Entry 8IHN (electron microscopy, 3.37 A resolution); this record covers chains K and M of the 7 polymer chains in the assembly.

Chain K:
Molecule: Transcriptional regulatory protein SIN3
From: Saccharomyces cerevisiae
UniProtKB: P22579 (SIN3_YEAST); residues 1-1536 here = UniProt positions 1-1536
Chain sequence (1536 residues; each row starts with the number of its first residue):
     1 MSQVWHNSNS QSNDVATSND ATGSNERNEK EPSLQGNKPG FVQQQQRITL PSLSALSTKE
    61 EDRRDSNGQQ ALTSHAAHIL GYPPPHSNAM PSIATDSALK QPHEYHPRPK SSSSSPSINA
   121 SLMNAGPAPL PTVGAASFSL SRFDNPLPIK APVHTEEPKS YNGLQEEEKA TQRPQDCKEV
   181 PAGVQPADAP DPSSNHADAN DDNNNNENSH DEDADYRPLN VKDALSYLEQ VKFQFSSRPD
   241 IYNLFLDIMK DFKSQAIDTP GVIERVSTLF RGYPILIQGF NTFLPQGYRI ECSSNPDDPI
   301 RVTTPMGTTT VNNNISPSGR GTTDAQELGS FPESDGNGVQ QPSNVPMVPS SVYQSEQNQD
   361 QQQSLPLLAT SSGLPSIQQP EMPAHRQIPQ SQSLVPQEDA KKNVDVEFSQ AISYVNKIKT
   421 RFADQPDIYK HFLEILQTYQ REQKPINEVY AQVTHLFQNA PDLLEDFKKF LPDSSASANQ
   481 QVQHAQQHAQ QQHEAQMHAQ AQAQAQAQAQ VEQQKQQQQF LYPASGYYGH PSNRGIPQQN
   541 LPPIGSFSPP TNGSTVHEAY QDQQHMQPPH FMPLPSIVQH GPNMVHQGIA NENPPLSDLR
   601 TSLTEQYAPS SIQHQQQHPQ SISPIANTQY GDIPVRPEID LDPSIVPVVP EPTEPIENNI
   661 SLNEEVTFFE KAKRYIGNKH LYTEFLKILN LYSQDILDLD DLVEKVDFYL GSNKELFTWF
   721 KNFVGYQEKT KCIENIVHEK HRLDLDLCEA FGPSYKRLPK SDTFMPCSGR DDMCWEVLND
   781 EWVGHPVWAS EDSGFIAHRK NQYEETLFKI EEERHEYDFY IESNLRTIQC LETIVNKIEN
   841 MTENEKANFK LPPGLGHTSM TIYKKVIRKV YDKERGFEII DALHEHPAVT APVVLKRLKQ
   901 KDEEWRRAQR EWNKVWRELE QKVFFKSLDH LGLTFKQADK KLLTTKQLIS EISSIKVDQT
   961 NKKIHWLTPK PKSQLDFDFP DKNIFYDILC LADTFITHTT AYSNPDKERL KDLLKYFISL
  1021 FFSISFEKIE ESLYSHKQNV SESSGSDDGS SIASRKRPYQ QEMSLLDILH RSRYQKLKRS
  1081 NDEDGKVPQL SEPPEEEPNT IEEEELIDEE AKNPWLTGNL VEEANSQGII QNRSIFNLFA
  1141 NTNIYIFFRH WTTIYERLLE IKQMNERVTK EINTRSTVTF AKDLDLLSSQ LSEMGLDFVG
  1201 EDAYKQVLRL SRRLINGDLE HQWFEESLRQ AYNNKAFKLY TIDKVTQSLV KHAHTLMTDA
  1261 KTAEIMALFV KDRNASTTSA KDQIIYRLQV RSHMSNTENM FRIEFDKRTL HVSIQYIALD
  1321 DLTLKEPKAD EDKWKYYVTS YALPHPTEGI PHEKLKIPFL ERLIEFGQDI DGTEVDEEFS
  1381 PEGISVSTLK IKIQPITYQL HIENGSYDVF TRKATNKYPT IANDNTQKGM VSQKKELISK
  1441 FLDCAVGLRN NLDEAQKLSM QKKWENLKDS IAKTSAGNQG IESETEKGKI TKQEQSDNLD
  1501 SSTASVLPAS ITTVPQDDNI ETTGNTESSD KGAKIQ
Not modelled in the structure: 1-659, 730-747, 1041-1057, 1082-1109, 1321-1536
UniProt features mapped onto this chain:
  - modified residue: Ser137 (Phosphoserine), Thr303 (Phosphothreonine), Thr304 (Phosphothreonine), Ser316 (Phosphoserine), Ser1046 (Phosphoserine)

Chain M:
Molecule: RCO1 isoform 1
From: Saccharomyces cerevisiae
UniProtKB: A0A8H4BXB0 (A0A8H4BXB0_YEASX); residue numbers follow UniProt; this construct covers 1-684
Chain sequence (684 residues; numbered 1 to 684; the number before each row is that of its first residue):
     1 MDTSKKDTTR SPSHSNSSSP SSSSLSSSSS KEKKRPKRLS SQNVNYDLKR RKIITSEGIE
    61 RSFKNEHSNL AVEDNIPEEE PKELLEKDSK GNIIKLNEPS TISEDSKVSV TGLPLNKGPS
   121 EKIKRESLWN YRKNLGGQSN NSEMTLVPSK RFTQVPKNFQ DLNRNDLKTF LTENMTEESN
   181 IRSTIGWNGD IINRTRDREP ESDRDNKKLS NIRTKIILST NATYDSKSKL FGQNSIKSTS
   241 NASEKIFRDK NNSTIDFENE DFCSACNQSG SFLCCDTCPK SFHFLCLDPP IDPNNLPKGD
   301 WHCNECKFKI FINNSMATLK KIESNFIKQN NNVKIFAKLL FNIDSHNPKQ FQLPNYIKET
   361 FPAVKTGSRG QYSDENDKIP LTDRQLFNTS YGQSITKLDS YNPDTHIDSN SGKFLICYKC
   421 NQTRLGSWSH PENSRLIMTC DYCQTPWHLD CVPRASFKNL GSKWKCPLHS PTKVYKKIHH
   481 CQEDNSVNYK VWKKQRLINK KNQLYYEPLQ KIGYQNNGNI QIIPTTSHTD YDFNQDFKIT
   541 QIDENSIKYD FFDKIYKSKM VQKRKLFQFQ ESLIDKLVSN GSQNGNSEDN MVKDIASLIY
   601 FQVSNNDKSS NNKSASKSNN LRKLWDLKEL TNVVVPNELD SIQFNDFSSD EIKHLLYLKK
   661 IIESKPKEEL LKFLNIENPE NQSE
Not modelled in the structure: 1-84, 125-257, 481-486, 526-533, 578-580, 592-684
From the paper describing this entry:
  - mutagenesis - R61E, D261A: increased binding to K36-methylated nucleosomes
  - mutagenesis - R61E/K64E, K64E: decreased binding to nucleosomes

How chain K and chain M interact:
Contacting residue pairs - 103 pairs, chain K then chain M:
  Glu665(K) - Phe552(M)
  Phe669(K) - Lys548(M)
  Phe669(K) - Phe552(M)  hydrophobic
  Tyr675(K) - Asn421(M)
  Ile676(K) - Tyr418(M)
  Leu681(K) - Tyr418(M)  hydrophobic
  Tyr682(K) - Glu544(M)
  Thr683(K) - Ile522(M)
  Glu684(K) - Leu468(M)
  Glu684(K) - Ser470(M)  hydrogen bond (side chain-backbone)
  Leu686(K) - Glu544(M)
  Leu686(K) - Ile547(M)  hydrophobic
  Lys687(K) - Ile520(M)  hydrogen bond (side chain-backbone)
  Asn690(K) - Ile520(M)
  Leu691(K) - Pro471(M)  hydrophobic
  Tyr692(K) - Phe551(M)  hydrophobic
  Tyr692(K) - Lys554(M)
  Tyr692(K) - Ile555(M)
  Ser693(K) - Asp550(M)
  Asp695(K) - Lys476(M)  hydrogen bond (backbone-side chain)
  Asp695(K) - Lys554(M)  salt bridge
  Ile696(K) - Val474(M)
  Ile696(K) - Lys476(M)
  Ile696(K) - Trp492(M)  hydrophobic
  Ile696(K) - Asn517(M)
  Ile696(K) - Gly518(M)
  Asp698(K) - Lys476(M)
  Asp707(K) - Lys419(M)
  Phe708(K) - Tyr418(M)
  Phe708(K) - Pro467(M)  hydrophobic
  Tyr709(K) - Tyr418(M)
  Tyr709(K) - Leu468(M)  hydrogen bond (side chain-backbone)
  Ser712(K) - Lys419(M)  hydrogen bond (side chain-backbone)
  Phe720(K) - Phe551(M)  hydrophobic
  Phe723(K) - Phe552(M)  hydrophobic
  Phe723(K) - Ile555(M)  hydrophobic
  Phe723(K) - Tyr556(M)  hydrophobic
  Val724(K) - Phe551(M)  hydrophobic
  Glu749(K) - Lys477(M)  salt bridge
  Glu791(K) - Lys458(M)  salt bridge
  Glu791(K) - Gly461(M)
  Asp792(K) - Gln371(M)
  Ser793(K) - Leu460(M)
  Ser793(K) - Gly461(M)
  Gly794(K) - Leu460(M)
  Phe795(K) - Leu460(M)
  Ile796(K) - Thr396(M)
  Ile796(K) - Asn459(M)
  Ile796(K) - Leu460(M)  hydrophobic
  Arg799(K) - Thr389(M)  hydrogen bond (side chain-backbone)
  Tyr817(K) - Lys107(M)
  Tyr817(K) - Ser109(M)  hydrogen bond (side chain-backbone)
  Tyr817(K) - Val110(M)  hydrogen bond (side chain-backbone)
  Tyr817(K) - Gly112(M)  hydrogen bond (side chain-backbone)
  Val870(K) - Pro99(M)
  Tyr871(K) - Lys95(M)  hydrogen bond
  Tyr871(K) - Leu96(M)  hydrophobic
  Ile879(K) - Leu96(M)  hydrophobic
  His886(K) - Ser89(M)  hydrogen bond
  Val889(K) - Gly91(M)
  Val889(K) - Ile93(M)
  Thr890(K) - Ile93(M)
  Val893(K) - Ile93(M)  hydrophobic
  Val893(K) - Lys95(M)
  Arg897(K) - Lys95(M)
  Lys901(K) - Thr101(M)
  Glu904(K) - Thr111(M)
  Trp905(K) - Val110(M)
  Ala908(K) - Val110(M)
  Glu911(K) - Leu113(M)
  Glu911(K) - Pro114(M)
  Trp912(K) - Lys107(M)
  Trp912(K) - Gly112(M)  hydrogen bond (side chain-backbone)
  Trp912(K) - Leu113(M)
  Trp912(K) - Pro114(M)
  Val915(K) - Pro114(M)  hydrophobic
  Val915(K) - Lys117(M)
  Val915(K) - Ser120(M)
  Glu918(K) - Ser120(M)
  Glu918(K) - Glu121(M)
  Glu918(K) - Lys122(M)
  Leu919(K) - Ser120(M)  hydrogen bond (backbone-backbone)
  Gln921(K) - Lys122(M)
  Lys922(K) - Ser120(M)
  Lys922(K) - Glu121(M)
  Lys922(K) - Lys122(M)
  His930(K) - Tyr391(M)  hydrogen bond
  Thr934(K) - Gly392(M)
  Phe935(K) - Trp428(M)  hydrophobic
  Asp939(K) - Trp428(M)  hydrogen bond
  Leu942(K) - Tyr401(M)  hydrophobic
  Leu942(K) - Pro403(M)  hydrophobic
  Leu942(K) - Trp428(M)  hydrophobic
  Gln947(K) - Leu425(M)
  Glu951(K) - Leu425(M)
  Glu951(K) - Ser427(M)  hydrogen bond
  Ser954(K) - Thr423(M)
  Ser954(K) - Leu425(M)
  Asn961(K) - Ile416(M)
  Asn961(K) - Asn421(M)
  His965(K) - Asn421(M)  hydrogen bond
  Glu1156(K) - His430(M)  salt bridge
  Arg1157(K) - Trp428(M)
Other interface residues (no listed pair), chain K (83 interface residues in all): Ile688, Leu689, Leu697, Leu702, Gly711, Ser790, Lys800, Asn801, Glu816, Lys869, Glu878, Lys914, Ala938, Ser950, Val957, Asp958, Lys962, Gln1190, Lys1238
Other interface residues (no listed pair), chain M (76 interface residues in all): Leu85, Asn92, Asn97, Ser106, Val108, Pro119, Phe387, Ser390, Gln422, Gly426, Ser429, Trp447, Ser462, His469, Asn516, Gln521, Lys559

Summary:
83 residues of chain K and 76 residues of chain M are in contact, with 17 hydrogen bonds and 4 salt bridges.
Polar pairs include Asp695(K)-Lys554(M), Glu749(K)-Lys477(M) and Glu791(K)-Lys458(M). The paper reports that
R61E and D261A of chain M increase binding to K36-methylated nucleosomes; R61E/K64E and K64E of chain M reduce
binding to nucleosomes.
Chain K is Transcriptional regulatory protein SIN3 and chain M is RCO1 isoform 1, both from Saccharomyces
cerevisiae; the structure, Cryo-EM structure of the Rpd3S core complex, was determined by electron microscopy
(same publication as 8IHM and 8IHT).
